4JBP - chain A; structure by X-ray diffraction, 2.45 A resolution.

# Chain A
Protein: Aurora Kinase A
From: Homo sapiens
Notes: EC 2.7.11.1; fragment: Catalytic domain
UniProtKB: O14965 (AURKA_HUMAN); numbering as in UniProt (aligned over 123-401)
Sequence (279 residues; row label = number of the first residue in the row):
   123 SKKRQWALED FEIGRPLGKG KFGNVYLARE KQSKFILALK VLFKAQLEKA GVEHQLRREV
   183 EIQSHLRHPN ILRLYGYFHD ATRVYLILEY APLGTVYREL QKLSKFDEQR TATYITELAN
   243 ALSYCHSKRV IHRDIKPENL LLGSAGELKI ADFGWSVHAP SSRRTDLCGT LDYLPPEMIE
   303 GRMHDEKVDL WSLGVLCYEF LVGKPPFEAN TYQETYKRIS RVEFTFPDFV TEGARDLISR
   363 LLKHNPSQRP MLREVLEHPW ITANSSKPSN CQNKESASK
Unresolved in the structure: 123-125, 281-290, 391-401
Construct notes: engineered mutation Asp288 (Thr in O14965)
Curated features (UniProtKB/Swiss-Prot):
  - region: His280 to Thr287, Leu289 to Leu293 (Activation segment)
  - active site: Asp256 (Proton acceptor)
  - binding site (ATP): Lys143, Lys162, Glu211 to Ala213, Glu260, Asn261, Asp274
  - modified residue: Thr287 (Phosphothreonine), Ser342 (Phosphoserine)
  - cross-link: Lys258 (Glycyl lysine isopeptide (Lys-Gly) (interchain with G-Cter in SUMO2))
  - natural variant: Ser155 (S155R: In a colorectal adenocarcinoma sample), Val174 (V174M: In a metastatic melanoma sample)
  - mutagenesis: Lys162 (K162R: Loss of kinase activity), Phe165 (F165A: Decreases the interaction with phosphatase type 1 isoforms), Gly198 (G198N: Reduces interaction with TPX2. Reduces kinase activity tenfold. Promotes interaction with the AURKB binding partners INCENP and BIRC5 that are normally not bound by AURKA), Arg205 (R205A: Reduces ubiquitination and proteasomal degradation), Asp274 (D274N: Abolishes cilia disassembly and kinase activity), Thr287 (T287A: No direct effect on catalytic activity; T287E: Enhances interaction with TPX2), Cys290 (C290A: Enhances stability; when associated with A-393), Tyr334 (Y334A: Reduces binding to MYCN), Gln335 (Q335A: Reduces binding to MYCN), Phe346 (F346A: Decreases the interaction with phosphatase type 1 isoforms), Cys393 (C393A: Enhances stability; when associated with A-290)
Small-molecule neighbours: YPH (1-(4-{2-[(6-{4-[2-(4-hydroxypiperidin-1-yl)ethoxy]phenyl}furo[2,3-d]pyrimidin-4-yl)amino]ethyl}phenyl)-3-phenylurea): Arg137, Leu139, Phe144, Val147, Ala160, Lys162, Leu164, Leu169, Val174, Gln177, Leu178, Glu181, Leu194, Leu208, Leu210, Glu211, Tyr212, Ala213, Pro214, Leu215, Gly216, Arg220, Lys224, Asn261, Leu263, Ala273, Asp274, Gly276

# Summary
Chain A binds compound YPH. From UniProt: active-site residue Asp256, 8 ATP-binding residues and 11
mutagenesis sites.
Chain A is Aurora Kinase A (Homo sapiens); the structure, Novel Aurora kinase inhibitors reveal mechanisms of
HURP in nucleation of centrosomal and kinetochore microtubules, was determined by X-ray diffraction together
with 4JBO and 4JBQ from the same study.
